8RB9 - chains C and B of the 7 polymer chains in the assembly; structure by electron microscopy, 3.19 A resolution.

[Chain C]
Protein: Ion-translocating oxidoreductase complex subunit C
Organism: Azotobacter vinelandii DJ
Notes: EC 7.-.-.-
UniProtKB: C1DMA6 (C1DMA6_AZOVD); residues 1-496 here = UniProt positions 1-496
Chain sequence (496 residues; row label = number of the first residue in the row):
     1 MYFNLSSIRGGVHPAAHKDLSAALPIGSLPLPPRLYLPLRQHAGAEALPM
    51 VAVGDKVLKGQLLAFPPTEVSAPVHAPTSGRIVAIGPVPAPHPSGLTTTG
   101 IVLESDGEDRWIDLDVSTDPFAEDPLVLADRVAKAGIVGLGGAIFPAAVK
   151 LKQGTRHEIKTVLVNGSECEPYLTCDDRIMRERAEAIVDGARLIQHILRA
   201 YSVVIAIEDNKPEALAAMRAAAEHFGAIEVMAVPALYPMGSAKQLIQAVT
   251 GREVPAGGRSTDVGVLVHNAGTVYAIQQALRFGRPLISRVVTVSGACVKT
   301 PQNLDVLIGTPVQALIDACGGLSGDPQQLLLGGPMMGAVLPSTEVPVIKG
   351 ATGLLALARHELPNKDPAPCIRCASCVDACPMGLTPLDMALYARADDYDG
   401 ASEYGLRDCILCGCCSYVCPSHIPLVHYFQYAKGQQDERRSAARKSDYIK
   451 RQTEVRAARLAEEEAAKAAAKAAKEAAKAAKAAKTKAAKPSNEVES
Unresolved in the structure: 1-2, 479-496
Ion coordination: 4Fe-4S cluster Fe site 1: Cys370, Cys373, Cys376, Cys419; 4Fe-4S cluster Fe site 2: Cys380, Cys409, Cys412, Cys415
Small-molecule neighbours:
  - FMN (flavin mononucleotide): Gly139, Leu140, Gly141, Gly142, Ala143, Lys150, Asn165, Ser167, Glu168, Cys169, Glu170, Tyr237, Gly240, Ser241, Ala242, Val267, His268, Asn269, Thr272, Met336, Ile410, Cys412
  - 4Fe-4S cluster (SF4), molecule 1: Cys370, Ile371, Arg372, Cys373, Ala374, Ser375, Cys376, Leu387, Val418, Cys419, Pro420, Ser421, Ile423, Leu425
  - 4Fe-4S cluster (SF4), molecule 2: Cys380, Pro381, Met382, Leu384, Pro386, Met389, Cys409, Ile410, Leu411, Cys412, Gly413, Cys414, Cys415, Val426, Phe429

[Chain B]
Protein: Ion-translocating oxidoreductase complex subunit B
Organism: Azotobacter vinelandii DJ
Notes: EC 7.-.-.-
UniProtKB: C1DMA7 (C1DMA7_AZOVD); residues 1-174 here = UniProt positions 1-174
Chain sequence (174 residues; numbered 1 to 174; the number before each row is that of its first residue):
     1 MIEATLALTVMGVLLGCGLGLAARKFAVTDENPLIKEVSDLMPGSQCGQC
    51 GFPGCGAAAVAIVEGNASVTCCPPGGVGLAEKLAAILGVPLDASQVAAPM
   101 LARVEASQCIGCTRCYRACPTDAIVGASGQVHVVLEDACTGCGKCRDACP
   151 EDCVLLIPQEQTLDTWRWDKPAAA
Unresolved in the structure: 1, 27-75, 86-97
Ion coordination: 4Fe-4S cluster Fe site 1: Cys109, Cys112, Cys115, Cys149; 4Fe-4S cluster Fe site 2: Cys119, Cys139, Cys142, Cys145
Small-molecule neighbours:
  - 4Fe-4S cluster (SF4), molecule 1: Ala102, Ala118, Cys119, Thr121, Ala123, Ile124, Cys139, Thr140, Gly141, Cys142, Gly143, Lys144, Cys145, Leu156
  - 4Fe-4S cluster (SF4), molecule 2: Val104, Gln108, Cys109, Ile110, Gly111, Cys112, Thr113, Arg114, Cys115, Val133, Cys149, Cys153

[Interface between chain C and chain B]
Residue-residue contacts (28):
  Ala90(C) with Leu163(B), hydrophobic
  His92(C) with Trp166(B)
  Ser94(C) with Trp166(B)
  Leu96(C) with Thr162(B); Leu163(B)
  Pro367(C) with Ala174(B)
  Arg394(C) with Lys170(B), hydrogen bond (backbone-side chain)
  Asp396(C) with Lys170(B), salt bridge
  His427(C) with Trp168(B); Asp169(B), salt bridge
  Tyr428(C) with Pro171(B), hydrophobic
  Gln430(C) with Trp168(B)
  Tyr431(C) with Trp168(B); Lys170(B)
  Gly434(C) with Arg167(B)
  Glu438(C) with Arg167(B), salt bridge
  Lys445(C) with Asp137(B); Cys139(B), hydrogen bond (side chain-backbone)
  Ile449(C) with Thr121(B); Ala138(B); Thr140(B)
  Gln452(C) with Asp122(B)
  Thr453(C) with Pro120(B); Thr121(B)
  Arg456(C) with Tyr116(B), hydrogen bond (side chain-backbone); Cys119(B), hydrogen bond (side chain-backbone); Pro120(B)
  Arg459(C) with Tyr116(B), hydrogen bond
Interface residues without a listed pair, chain C (27 interface residues in all): Pro93, Thr97, Thr98, Ala393, Pro424, Gln435, Asp437, Tyr448
Interface residues without a listed pair, chain B (21 interface residues in all): Leu101, Arg117, Gln161

[Summary]
27 residues of chain C face 21 of chain B across their interface; the contacts include 5 hydrogen bonds and 3
salt bridges. Polar contacts include Asp396(C)-Lys170(B), His427(C)-Asp169(B) and Glu438(C)-Arg167(B). Chain C
binds flavin mononucleotide and 4Fe-4S cluster. Chain B binds 4Fe-4S cluster.
Chain C is Ion-translocating oxidoreductase complex subunit C and chain B is Ion-translocating oxidoreductase
complex subunit B, both from Azotobacter vinelandii DJ; the structure, Cryo-EM structure of the
NADH:ferredoxin oxidoreductase RNF from Azotobacter vinelandii, NADH added, was determined by electron
microscopy (same publication as 8RB8, 8RBM, 8RBQ and 8AHX).
